PDB entry 1ASM | X-ray diffraction, 2.35 A resolution | chains A and B

Chain A (and B):
Protein: Aspartate aminotransferase
From: Escherichia coli
Notes: EC 2.6.1.1; chain B of this document is another copy of the same molecule, construct and numbering; everything in this record applies to it too
UniProt: P00509 (AAT_ECOLI); the construct has insertions or renumbered stretches relative to UniProt, so the offset changes along the chain: 5-64 = UniProt 1-60; 66-126 = UniProt 61-121; 133-152 = UniProt 123-142; 154-231 = UniProt 143-220; 2 more segments
Sequence (396 residues; each row starts with the number of its first residue; note: 9 numbers in that range are skipped by the numbering (no residue carries them; nothing is unmodelled there)):
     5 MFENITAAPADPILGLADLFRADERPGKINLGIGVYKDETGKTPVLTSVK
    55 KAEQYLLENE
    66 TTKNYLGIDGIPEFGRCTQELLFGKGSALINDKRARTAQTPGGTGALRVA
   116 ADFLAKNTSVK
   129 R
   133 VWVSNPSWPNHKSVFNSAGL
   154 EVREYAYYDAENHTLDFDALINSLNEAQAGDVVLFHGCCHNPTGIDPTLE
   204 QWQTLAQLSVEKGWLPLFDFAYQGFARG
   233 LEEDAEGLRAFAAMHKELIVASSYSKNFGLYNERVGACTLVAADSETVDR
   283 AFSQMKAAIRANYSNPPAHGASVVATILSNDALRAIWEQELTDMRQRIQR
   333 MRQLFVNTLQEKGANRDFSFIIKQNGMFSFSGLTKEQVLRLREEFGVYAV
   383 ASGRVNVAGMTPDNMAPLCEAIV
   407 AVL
Covalently attached groups: pyridoxal phosphate (PLP) linked to Lys258
Residues lining bound ligands:
  - maleic acid (MAE), molecule 1: Ile17, Leu18, Gly36, Ile37, Gly38, Trp140, Asn194, Tyr225, Phe360, Arg386
  - maleic acid (MAE), molecule 2: Tyr70, Arg292, Ser296
  - pyridoxal phosphate (PLP): Gly107, Gly108, Thr109, Leu112, Trp140, His143, His189, Asn194, Asp222, Ala224, Tyr225, Ser255, Ser257, Arg266
UniProt features mapped onto this chain:
  - binding site (L-aspartate): Gly38, Trp140, Asn194, Arg386
  - modified residue: Lys258 (N6-(pyridoxal phosphate)lysine)

Chain A / chain B interface:
Contacting residue pairs (151; chain A residue first):
  Met5(A) - Ser124(B)
  Met5(A) - Gly183(B)
  Met5(A) - Glu249(B)  hydrogen bond (backbone-side chain)
  Phe6(A) - Phe118(B)  hydrophobic
  Phe6(A) - Leu218(B)  hydrophobic
  Phe6(A) - Glu249(B)  hydrogen bond (backbone-side chain)
  Phe6(A) - Val273(B)
  Phe6(A) - Arg282(B)
  Glu7(A) - Arg282(B)  hydrogen bond (backbone-side chain)
  Ile9(A) - Asn122(B)
  Ile9(A) - Arg282(B)  hydrogen bond (backbone-side chain)
  Ile9(A) - Gln286(B)
  Thr10(A) - Gln286(B)  hydrogen bond (backbone-side chain)
  Ala11(A) - Arg282(B)
  Ala11(A) - Ser285(B)
  Ala11(A) - Gln286(B)
  Ala12(A) - Ser285(B)  hydrogen bond (backbone-side chain)
  Ala12(A) - Gln286(B)
  Asp15(A) - Arg292(B)  salt bridge
  Leu18(A) - Ile73(B)  hydrophobic
  Leu18(A) - Arg292(B)
  Ile37(A) - Tyr70(B)  hydrophobic
  Val39(A) - Asn69(B)
  Val39(A) - Tyr70(B)  hydrophobic
  Lys46(A) - Thr66(B)
  Lys46(A) - Thr67(B)
  Thr47(A) - Thr66(B)
  Thr47(A) - Thr67(B)  hydrogen bond (backbone-side chain)
  Pro48(A) - Thr66(B)
  Val49(A) - Thr66(B)  hydrogen bond (backbone-backbone)
  Val49(A) - Thr67(B)
  Val49(A) - Lys68(B)
  Lys54(A) - Leu61(B)  hydrogen bond (side chain-backbone)
  Lys54(A) - Glu64(B)  hydrogen bond (side chain-backbone)
  Glu57(A) - Leu61(B)
  Glu57(A) - Lys68(B)  salt bridge
  Leu61(A) - Lys54(B)  hydrogen bond (backbone-side chain)
  Leu61(A) - Glu57(B)
  Leu61(A) - Gln58(B)
  Glu64(A) - Lys54(B)  hydrogen bond (backbone-side chain)
  Thr66(A) - Thr47(B)
  Thr66(A) - Pro48(B)
  Thr66(A) - Val49(B)  hydrogen bond (backbone-backbone)
  Thr67(A) - Lys46(B)
  Thr67(A) - Thr47(B)  hydrogen bond (side chain-backbone)
  Thr67(A) - Val49(B)
  Lys68(A) - Val49(B)
  Lys68(A) - Glu57(B)  salt bridge
  Lys68(A) - Gly261(B)
  Lys68(A) - Tyr263(B)
  Lys68(A) - Asn264(B)  hydrogen bond (backbone-backbone)
  Lys68(A) - Glu265(B)  salt bridge
  Asn69(A) - Arg25(B)
  Asn69(A) - Val39(B)
  Asn69(A) - Lys46(B)
  Asn69(A) - Asn264(B)
  Tyr70(A) - Val39(B)  hydrophobic
  Tyr70(A) - Ser257(B)
  Tyr70(A) - Lys258(B)
  Tyr70(A) - Tyr263(B)
  Tyr70(A) - Arg266(B)
  Leu71(A) - Asn264(B)
  Ile73(A) - Leu18(B)  hydrophobic
  Pro106(A) - Tyr295(B)
  Thr109(A) - Arg292(B)
  Thr109(A) - Asn294(B)
  Thr109(A) - Tyr295(B)
  Thr109(A) - Ser296(B)
  Gly110(A) - Asn294(B)
  Arg113(A) - Arg113(B)
  Arg113(A) - Asp117(B)  salt bridge
  Arg113(A) - Ala293(B)  hydrogen bond (side chain-backbone)
  Arg113(A) - Asn294(B)
  Asp117(A) - Arg113(B)  salt bridge
  Phe118(A) - Phe6(B)  hydrophobic
  Phe118(A) - Ile9(B)  hydrophobic
  Asn122(A) - Ile9(B)
  Trp140(A) - Arg292(B)
  Asn142(A) - Arg292(B)  hydrogen bond (side chain-backbone)
  Ser145(A) - Ala293(B)
  Val146(A) - Ala293(B)
  Ser149(A) - Ala293(B)
  Gly183(A) - Met5(B)
  Leu218(A) - Met5(B)  hydrophobic
  Glu249(A) - Met5(B)  hydrogen bond (side chain-backbone)
  Glu249(A) - Phe6(B)  hydrogen bond (side chain-backbone)
  Ile251(A) - Phe6(B)  hydrophobic
  Ser257(A) - Tyr70(B)
  Lys258(A) - Tyr70(B)
  Gly261(A) - Lys68(B)
  Leu262(A) - Lys68(B)
  Tyr263(A) - Lys68(B)
  Tyr263(A) - Tyr70(B)
  Asn264(A) - Lys68(B)  hydrogen bond (backbone-backbone)
  Asn264(A) - Asn69(B)
  Asn264(A) - Leu71(B)
  Asn264(A) - Pro298(B)
  Asn264(A) - Pro299(B)
  Asn264(A) - Ala300(B)  hydrogen bond (backbone-backbone)
  Glu265(A) - Lys68(B)  salt bridge
  Glu265(A) - Pro299(B)
  Glu265(A) - Ala300(B)
  Glu265(A) - His301(B)  hydrogen bond (side chain-backbone)
  Arg266(A) - Tyr70(B)
  Arg266(A) - Tyr295(B)  hydrogen bond (side chain-backbone)
  Arg266(A) - Ser296(B)
  Arg266(A) - Asn297(B)  hydrogen bond
  Arg266(A) - Pro298(B)
  Arg266(A) - Pro299(B)
  Leu272(A) - Phe6(B)  hydrophobic
  Val273(A) - Phe6(B)
  Arg282(A) - Phe6(B)
  Arg282(A) - Glu7(B)  hydrogen bond (side chain-backbone)
  Arg282(A) - Ile9(B)  hydrogen bond (side chain-backbone)
  Arg282(A) - Ala11(B)
  Ser285(A) - Ala11(B)
  Ser285(A) - Ala12(B)  hydrogen bond (side chain-backbone)
  Gln286(A) - Ile9(B)
  Gln286(A) - Thr10(B)  hydrogen bond (side chain-backbone)
  Gln286(A) - Ala11(B)
  Gln286(A) - Ala12(B)
  Ala290(A) - Arg113(B)
  Arg292(A) - Asp15(B)  salt bridge
  Arg292(A) - Leu18(B)
  Arg292(A) - Thr109(B)
  Arg292(A) - Trp140(B)
  Arg292(A) - Asn142(B)  hydrogen bond (backbone-side chain)
  Ala293(A) - Arg113(B)  hydrogen bond (backbone-side chain)
  Ala293(A) - Ser145(B)
  Ala293(A) - Val146(B)
  Ala293(A) - Ser149(B)
  Asn294(A) - Thr109(B)
  Asn294(A) - Gly110(B)
  Asn294(A) - Arg113(B)
  Asn294(A) - Asn294(B)  hydrogen bond
  Tyr295(A) - Pro106(B)
  Tyr295(A) - Thr109(B)
  Tyr295(A) - Arg266(B)  hydrogen bond (backbone-side chain)
  Ser296(A) - Thr109(B)
  Ser296(A) - Arg266(B)
  Asn297(A) - Arg266(B)  hydrogen bond
  Pro298(A) - Asn264(B)
  Pro298(A) - Arg266(B)
  Pro299(A) - Asn264(B)
  Pro299(A) - Glu265(B)
  Pro299(A) - Arg266(B)
  Pro299(A) - Pro299(B)  hydrophobic
  Ala300(A) - Asn264(B)  hydrogen bond (backbone-backbone)
  Ala300(A) - Glu265(B)
  His301(A) - Glu265(B)  hydrogen bond (backbone-side chain)
  His301(A) - His301(B)  hydrogen bond
Interface residues without a listed pair, chain A (81 interface residues in all): Asn8, Ile17, Asp22, Val53, Gln58, Leu60, Leu119, Thr123, Val125, Gly216, Leu250, Ala274, Thr279, Ala283, Ala289
Interface residues without a listed pair, chain B (81 interface residues in all): Asn8, Ile17, Ile37, Leu60, Leu119, Lys121, Thr123, Val125, Ile251, Leu262, Leu272, Ala274, Thr279, Ala283, Lys288, Ala289, Ala290

In short:
The chain A/chain B interface involves 81 residues from each chain, with 36 hydrogen bonds and 8 salt bridges.
Among the polar pairs are Asp15(A)-Arg292(B), Glu57(A)-Lys68(B) and Lys68(A)-Glu265(B). Chain A binds maleic
acid. Covalently linked pyridoxal phosphate: at Lys258(A).
Both chains are Aspartate aminotransferase (Escherichia coli). Entry 1ASM (Crystal structures of escherichia
coli aspartate aminotransferase in two conformations: comparison of an unliganded open and ...) was determined
by X-ray diffraction, deposited together with 1ASL and 1ASN.
